9GBZ - chains C and R of the 4 polymer chains in the assembly; structure by electron microscopy, 3.40 A resolution.

Chain C:
Protein: U11/U12 small nuclear ribonucleoprotein 35 kDa protein
From: Homo sapiens
UniProtKB: Q16560 (U1SBP_HUMAN); numbering as in UniProt (aligned over 1-246)
Sequence (246 residues; numbered 1 to 246; the number before each row is that of its first residue):
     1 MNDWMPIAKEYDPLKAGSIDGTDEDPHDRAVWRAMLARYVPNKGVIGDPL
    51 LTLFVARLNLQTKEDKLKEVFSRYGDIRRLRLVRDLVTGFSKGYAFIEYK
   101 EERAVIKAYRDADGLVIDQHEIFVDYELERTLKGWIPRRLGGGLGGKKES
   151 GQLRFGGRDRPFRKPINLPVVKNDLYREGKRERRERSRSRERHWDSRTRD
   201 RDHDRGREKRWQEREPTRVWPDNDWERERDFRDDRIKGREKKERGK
Disordered / not traced: 1-9, 165-246
Curated features (UniProtKB/Swiss-Prot):
  - cross-link: Lys172 (Glycyl lysine isopeptide (Lys-Gly) (interchain with G-Cter in SUMO2))

Chain R:
Molecule: U11 snRNA
From: Homo sapiens
Sequence (135 nucleotides; each row starts with the number of its first residue):
     1 AAAAAGGGCUUCUGUCGUGAGUGGCACACGUAGGGCAACUCGAUUGCUCU
    51 GCGUGCGGAAUCGACAUCAAGAGAUUUCGGAAGCAUAAUUUUUUGGUAUU
   101 UGGGCAGCUGGUGAUCGUUGGUCCCGGCGCCCUUU
Disordered / not traced: 39-43, 85-135

Chain C / chain R interface:
Residue-residue contacts (74; chain C residue first):
  Asp28(C) with A74(R), phosphate contact; U75(R), phosphate contact
  Arg29(C) with A74(R), hydrogen bond to the phosphate; U75(R), salt bridge to the phosphate
  Ala30(C) with A74(R), sugar contact
  Arg33(C) with G21(R), hydrogen bond to the base; G73(R), hydrogen bond to the phosphate; A74(R), salt bridge to the phosphate
  Ala37(C) with G21(R), base contact
  Arg38(C) with U18(R), base contact
  Tyr39(C) with C68(R), sugar contact; A69(R), hydrogen bond to the phosphate
  Val40(C) with A20(R), phosphate contact
  Asn42(C) with G19(R), base contact; A70(R), hydrogen bond to the phosphate
  Lys43(C) with G19(R), base contact
  Gly44(C) with A69(R), sugar contact
  Val45(C) with A69(R), base contact
  Ile46(C) with A69(R), base contact
  Thr52(C) with A69(R), base contact
  Phe54(C) with U67(R), sugar contact; C68(R), stacking on the base
  Arg57(C) with A66(R), phosphate contact; U67(R), salt bridge to the phosphate
  Arg79(C) with A69(R), hydrogen bond to the base
  Arg81(C) with A69(R), hydrogen bond to the sugar; A70(R), salt bridge to the phosphate
  Val83(C) with A69(R), sugar contact; A70(R), sugar contact
  Arg84(C) with A70(R), sugar contact
  Asp85(C) with A70(R), sugar contact
  Leu86(C) with A70(R), sugar contact
  Lys92(C) with A70(R), phosphate contact; G71(R), phosphate contact
  Tyr94(C) with C68(R), sugar contact; A70(R), phosphate contact; G71(R), hydrogen bond to the phosphate
  Phe96(C) with C68(R), sugar contact; A69(R), stacking on the base
  His120(C) with C65(R), hydrogen bond to the base
  Phe123(C) with U67(R), base contact
  Tyr126(C) with C68(R), hydrogen bond to the base
  Glu127(C) with C68(R), base contact; A69(R), base contact
  Leu128(C) with C68(R), hydrogen bond to the base
  Glu129(C) with C68(R), hydrogen bond to the sugar; A69(R), base contact
  Trp135(C) with U67(R), sugar contact; C68(R), hydrogen bond to the sugar
  Pro137(C) with C68(R), sugar contact; A69(R), phosphate contact
  Arg138(C) with A66(R), hydrogen bond to the base; C68(R), hydrogen bond to the phosphate
  Arg139(C) with G21(R), base contact; U22(R), base contact; A69(R), salt bridge to the phosphate; G71(R), base contact
  Leu140(C) with G21(R), base contact; U22(R), base contact
  Leu144(C) with U67(R), hydrogen bond to the sugar
  Gly145(C) with U67(R), base contact
  Gly146(C) with A66(R), sugar contact; U67(R), hydrogen bond to the phosphate
  Lys147(C) with C65(R), hydrogen bond to the phosphate; A66(R), salt bridge to the phosphate
  Glu149(C) with C62(R), hydrogen bond to the sugar; G63(R), phosphate contact
  Ser150(C) with C62(R), base contact; G63(R), sugar contact; G73(R), hydrogen bond to the base
  Gln152(C) with G73(R), hydrogen bond to the sugar; A74(R), sugar contact
  Arg158(C) with U67(R), hydrogen bond to the base
  Asp159(C) with U67(R), hydrogen bond to the base
Other interface residues (no listed pair), chain C (49 interface residues in all): Ala56, Asp125, Gly143, Gly157
Other interface residues (no listed pair), chain R (18 interface residues in all): A72

Overview:
49 residues of chain C face 18 of chain R across their interface, with 23 hydrogen bonds, 6 salt bridges and 2
aromatic stacking contacts. Among the polar pairs are Arg33(C)-G21(R), Arg79(C)-A69(R) and His120(C)-C65(R).
Here chain C is U11/U12 small nuclear ribonucleoprotein 35 kDa protein and chain R is U11 snRNA, both from
Homo sapiens. Entry 9GBZ (5'-lobe of the substrate-bound U11 snRNP) was determined by electron microscopy
together with 9GCM from the same study.
